Entry 6SCF (X-ray diffraction, 1.55 A resolution); this record covers chains A and K.

Chain A:
Protein: Uncharacterized protein
Organism: Sulfolobus islandicus rod-shaped virus 1
UniProt: Q8QL27 (Y114_SIRV1); residues 1-114 here = UniProt positions 1-114
Amino-acid sequence (138 residues; row label = number of the first residue in the row; numbers below 1 keep their minus sign (Met-23 is residue -23)):
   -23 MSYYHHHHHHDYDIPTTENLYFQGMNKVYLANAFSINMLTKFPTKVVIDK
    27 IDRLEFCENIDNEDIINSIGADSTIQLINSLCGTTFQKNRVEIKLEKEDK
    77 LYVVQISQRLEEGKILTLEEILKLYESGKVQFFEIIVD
Not modelled in the structure: -23 to 1
Sequence notes: initiating methionine (-23); expression tag (-22 to 0); conflict Ala47 (His in Q8QL27)
Cystine bridges: Cys33-Cys58
What the authors report for this chain:
  - conformationally variable residues (loop rearrangement): Ile82 to Leu94
  - binding site for cyclic oligoadenylate (chain K): Asn8, Ser11, Asn13, Ser49, Thr50, Arg66, Ile69, Gln81, Arg85, Leu92
  - mutagenesis - E88A (84-fold): decreased catalytic activity

Chain K:
Molecule: cyclic oligoadenylate
Sequence (4 nucleotides; each row starts with the number of its first residue):
     1 AAAA

Chain A / chain K interface:
Pairs across the interface (25):
  Asn8(A) - A1(K)  phosphate contact
  Asn8(A) - A2(K)  hydrogen bond to the sugar
  Ala9(A) - A1(K)  sugar contact
  Ala9(A) - A2(K)  phosphate contact
  Ser11(A) - A1(K)  hydrogen bond to the phosphate
  Asn13(A) - A1(K)  hydrogen bond to the base
  Met14(A) - A1(K)  base contact
  Ala47(A) - A2(K)  base contact
  Ser49(A) - A2(K)  hydrogen bond to the base
  Thr50(A) - A2(K)  hydrogen bond to the base
  Arg66(A) - A1(K)  hydrogen bond to the sugar
  Arg66(A) - A2(K)  salt bridge to the phosphate
  Val67(A) - A1(K)  base contact
  Glu68(A) - A1(K)  base contact
  Ile69(A) - A1(K)  hydrogen bond to the base
  Gln81(A) - A2(K)  sugar contact
  Gln81(A) - A3(K)  hydrogen bond to the phosphate
  Ile82(A) - A2(K)  hydrogen bond to the sugar
  Ile82(A) - A3(K)  phosphate contact
  Arg85(A) - A3(K)  hydrogen bond to the sugar
  Arg85(A) - A4(K)  salt bridge to the phosphate
  Lys90(A) - A2(K)  base contact
  Ile91(A) - A2(K)  base contact
  Leu92(A) - A2(K)  hydrogen bond to the base
  Ile97(A) - A2(K)  base contact
Also at the interface, not in a pair above, chain A (23 interface residues in all): Ser44, Val80, Gln84, Leu86

Summary:
23 residues of chain A and 4 residues of chain K are in contact, with 11 hydrogen bonds and 2 salt bridges.
Polar contacts include Asn13(A)-A1(K), Ser49(A)-A2(K) and Thr50(A)-A2(K). From the paper: a binding site for
cyclic oligoadenylate (chain K) at Asn8(A), Ser11(A) and Asn13(A) among others; E88A of chain A reduces
catalytic activity.
Here chain A is Uncharacterized protein (Sulfolobus islandicus rod-shaped virus 1) and chain K is cyclic
oligoadenylate. Entry 6SCF (A viral anti-CRISPR subverts type III CRISPR immunity by rapid degradation of
cyclic oligoadenylate) was determined by X-ray diffraction.
